4U2S - chain A; structure by X-ray diffraction, 1.12 A resolution.

== Chain A ==
Molecule: Cholesterol oxidase
From: Streptomyces sp
Notes: EC 1.1.3.6, 5.3.3.1
UniProt: P12676 (CHOD_STRS0); residues 6-509 here correspond to UniProt positions 43-546 (UniProt number = residue number + 37)
Sequence (510 residues; each row starts with the number of its first residue):
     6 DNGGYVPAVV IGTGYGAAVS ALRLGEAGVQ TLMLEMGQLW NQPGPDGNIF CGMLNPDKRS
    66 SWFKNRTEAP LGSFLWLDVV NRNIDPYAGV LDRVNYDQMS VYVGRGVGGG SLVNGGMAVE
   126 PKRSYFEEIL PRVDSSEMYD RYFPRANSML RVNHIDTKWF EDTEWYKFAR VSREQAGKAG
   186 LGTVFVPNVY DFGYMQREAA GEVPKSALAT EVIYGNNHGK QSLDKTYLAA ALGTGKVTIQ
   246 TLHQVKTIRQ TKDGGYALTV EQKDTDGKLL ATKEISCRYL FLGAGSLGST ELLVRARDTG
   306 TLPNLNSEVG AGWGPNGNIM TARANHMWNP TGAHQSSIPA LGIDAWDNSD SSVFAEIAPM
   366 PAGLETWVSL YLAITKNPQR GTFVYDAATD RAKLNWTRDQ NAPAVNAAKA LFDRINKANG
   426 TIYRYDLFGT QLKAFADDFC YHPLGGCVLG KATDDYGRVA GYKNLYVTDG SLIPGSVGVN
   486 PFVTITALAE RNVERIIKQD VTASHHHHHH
Disordered / not traced: 6-8, 508-515
Sequence notes: expression tag (510-515)
Ligand contacts: dihydroflavine-adenine dinucleotide (FDA): Ile16, Gly17, Thr18, Gly19, Tyr20, Gly21, Leu39, Glu40, Met41, Gly42, Leu96, Tyr107, Val108, Gly109, Arg110, Gly111, Gly114, Gly115, Ser116, Val118, Asn119, Gly120, Gly121, Met122, Ile218, His248, Gln249, Val250, Gly288, Ala289, Gly290, Ser291, Gly293, Leu297, Tyr446, His447, Asp474, Gly475, Asn485, Pro486, Phe487, Ile490
Curated features (UniProtKB/Swiss-Prot):
  - active site (Proton acceptor): Glu361, His447
  - binding site (FAD): Tyr20, Gly21, Glu40, Gly115, Asn119, Gly120, Met122, Val250, Gly475, Phe487
From the paper describing this entry:
  - conformationally variable residues (side-chain flip): Tyr107, Phe444, Tyr446
  - binding site for dihydroflavine-adenine dinucleotide: Gly120, Tyr446, His447
  - catalytic residues: Gly120 (proposed by the authors, not directly observed)
  - catalytic residues: Glu361, His447 (citing earlier work)

== Overview ==
Bound to chain A: dihydroflavine-adenine dinucleotide. UniProt lists active-site residues Glu361 and His447
and 10 FAD-binding residues. From the paper: catalytic residues Gly120, Glu361 and His447; a binding site for
dihydroflavine-adenine dinucleotide at Gly120, Tyr446 and His447.
Chain A is Cholesterol oxidase (Streptomyces sp); the structure, Cholesterol oxidase in the reduced state
complexed with isopropanol, was determined by X-ray diffraction together with 4U2L and 4U2T from the same
study.
